Entry 4AAE (X-ray diffraction, 2.60 A resolution); this record covers chains A and B of the 4 polymer chains in the assembly.

[Chain A (and B)]
Molecule: DNA endonuclease I-crei
From: Chlamydomonas reinhardtii
Notes: EC 3.1.-.-; chain B of this document is another copy of the same molecule, construct and numbering; everything in this record applies to it too
UniProtKB: P05725 (DNE1_CHLRE); numbering as in UniProt (aligned over 2-154)
Chain sequence (153 residues; numbered 2 to 154; the number before each row is that of its first residue):
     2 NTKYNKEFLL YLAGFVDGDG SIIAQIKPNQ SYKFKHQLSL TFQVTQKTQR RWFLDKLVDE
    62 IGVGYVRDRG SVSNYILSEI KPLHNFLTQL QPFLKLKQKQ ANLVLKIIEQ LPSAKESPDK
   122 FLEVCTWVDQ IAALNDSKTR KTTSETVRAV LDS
Disordered / not traced: 154 (chain B: fully traced)
Differences from the reference sequence: engineered mutation Asn-75 (Asp in P05725)
UniProt features mapped onto this chain:
  - region (Interaction with DNA): Gln-26 to Gln-38, Gln-44 to Gln-47, Arg-68 to Arg-70, Ser-138 to Thr-143
  - binding site (Mg(2+)): Gly-19, Asp-20
  - mutagenesis: Asp-20 (D20A/L/N: Loss of catalytic activity. Reduced affinity for DNA), Gln-26 (Q26A/C: Alters the specificity of the endonuclease), Tyr-33 (Y33C/H/R: Alters the specificity of the endonuclease), Gln-44 (Q44A/C/T/V/W: Alters the specificity of the endonuclease), Gln-47 (Q47A/E/M: Loss of catalytic activity; Q47N: Strongly reduced affinity for DNA. No effect on catalytic activity), Arg-68 (R68A: Loss of activity), Lys-98 (K98A: Strongly reduced affinity for DNA. Increased catalytic activity; K98R: Strongly reduced affinity for DNA. No effect on catalytic activity), Ser-138 (S138A: Reduced affinity for DNA. No effect on catalytic activity. Reduced cleavage; when associated with M-139), Lys-139 (K139M: Reduced affinity for DNA. No effect on catalytic activity. Reduced cleavage; when associated with A-138), Lys-142 (K142G: Reduced affinity for DNA. No effect on catalytic activity. Reduced cleavage; when associated with G-143), Thr-143 (T143G: Reduced affinity for DNA. No effect on catalytic activity. Reduced cleavage; when associated with G-142)

[Chain A / chain B interface]
Pairs across the interface (44; chain A residue first):
  Lys-7(A) / Glu-8(B)
  Glu-8(A) / Lys-7(B)  salt bridge
  Glu-8(A) / Leu-11(B)
  Leu-11(A) / Glu-8(B)
  Leu-11(A) / Leu-11(B)  hydrophobic
  Leu-11(A) / Tyr-12(B)
  Tyr-12(A) / Leu-11(B)
  Tyr-12(A) / Ala-14(B)
  Tyr-12(A) / Gly-15(B)
  Tyr-12(A) / Asp-18(B)  hydrogen bond
  Tyr-12(A) / Phe-94(B)
  Tyr-12(A) / Lys-96(B)
  Gly-15(A) / Tyr-12(B)
  Gly-15(A) / Gly-15(B)
  Gly-15(A) / Phe-16(B)  hydrogen bond (backbone-backbone)
  Phe-16(A) / Gly-15(B)  hydrogen bond (backbone-backbone)
  Phe-16(A) / Phe-16(B)
  Phe-16(A) / Gly-19(B)
  Asp-18(A) / Tyr-12(B)  hydrogen bond
  Asp-18(A) / Phe-16(B)
  Gly-19(A) / Phe-16(B)
  Gly-19(A) / Asp-20(B)
  Asp-20(A) / Gly-19(B)
  Asp-20(A) / Asp-20(B)
  Gln-47(A) / Leu-97(B)
  Lys-48(A) / Asp-137(B)  salt bridge
  Lys-48(A) / Lys-139(B)
  Gln-50(A) / Asp-137(B)
  Arg-51(A) / Leu-135(B)  hydrogen bond (side chain-backbone)
  Arg-51(A) / Asp-137(B)  salt bridge
  Trp-53(A) / Lys-96(B)
  Phe-54(A) / Leu-97(B)  hydrophobic
  Glu-61(A) / Lys-96(B)  salt bridge
  Phe-94(A) / Tyr-12(B)
  Lys-96(A) / Tyr-12(B)
  Lys-96(A) / Trp-53(B)
  Lys-96(A) / Glu-61(B)  salt bridge
  Leu-97(A) / Gln-47(B)
  Leu-97(A) / Trp-53(B)  hydrophobic
  Leu-97(A) / Phe-54(B)  hydrophobic
  Leu-135(A) / Arg-51(B)
  Asp-137(A) / Lys-48(B)  salt bridge
  Asp-137(A) / Gln-50(B)  hydrogen bond
  Asp-137(A) / Arg-51(B)  salt bridge
Other interface residues (no listed pair), chain A (22 interface residues in all): Ala-14

[Overview]
The interface between chain A and chain B involves 22 residues on one side and 23 on the other; the contacts
include 6 hydrogen bonds and 7 salt bridges. Polar pairs include Glu-8(A)/Lys-7(B), Lys-48(A)/Asp-137(B) and
Arg-51(A)/Asp-137(B).
Chain A and chain B are both DNA endonuclease I-crei (Chlamydomonas reinhardtii); the structure, Crystal
structure of the mutant D75N I-CreI in complex with an altered target (The four central ..., was determined by
X-ray diffraction, deposited together with 4AAB, 4AAD, 4AAF and 4AAG.
